8JP7 - chains A and E of the 8 polymer chains in the assembly; structure by electron microscopy, 3.51 A resolution.

[Chain A (and E)]
Molecule: Protein ERGIC-53
Organism: Homo sapiens
Notes: chain E of this document is another copy of the same molecule, construct and numbering; everything in this record applies to it too
UniProt: P49257 (LMAN1_HUMAN); numbering as in UniProt (aligned over 1-510)
Amino-acid sequence (522 residues; each row starts with the number of its first residue):
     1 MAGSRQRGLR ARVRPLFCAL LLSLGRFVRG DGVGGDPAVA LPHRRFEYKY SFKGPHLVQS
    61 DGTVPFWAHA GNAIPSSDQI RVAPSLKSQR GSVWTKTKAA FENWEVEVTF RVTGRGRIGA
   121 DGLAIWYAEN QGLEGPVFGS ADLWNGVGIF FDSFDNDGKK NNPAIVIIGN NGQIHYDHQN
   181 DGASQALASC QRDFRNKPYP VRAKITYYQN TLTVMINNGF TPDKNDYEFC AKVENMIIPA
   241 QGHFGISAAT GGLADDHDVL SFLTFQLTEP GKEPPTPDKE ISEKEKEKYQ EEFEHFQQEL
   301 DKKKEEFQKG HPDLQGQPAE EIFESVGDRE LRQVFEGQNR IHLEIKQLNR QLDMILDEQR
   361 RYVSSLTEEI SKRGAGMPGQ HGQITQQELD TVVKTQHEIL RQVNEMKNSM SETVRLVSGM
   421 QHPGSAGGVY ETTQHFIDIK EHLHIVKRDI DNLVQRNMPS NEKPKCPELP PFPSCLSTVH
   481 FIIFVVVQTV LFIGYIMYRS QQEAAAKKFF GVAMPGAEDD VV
Unresolved in the structure: 1-41, 367-522
Construct notes: expression tag (511-522)
UniProt features mapped onto this chain:
  - region: Arg499 to Phe510 (Mediates interaction with RAB3GAP1, RAB3GAP2 and UBXN6)
  - motif: Phe509, Phe510 (ER export motif)
  - binding site (a carbohydrate): Ser88, Asp121, Asn156, His178, Gly251 to Leu253
  - binding site (Ca(2+)): Asp152, Phe154, Asn156, Asp181
  - site: Gln501 (Required for ER export)
  - modified residue: Ser425 (Phosphoserine)
  - natural variant: Trp67 (W67S: In F5F8D1)
Cystine bridges: Cys190-Cys230
Metal / ion sites: Ca2+ site 1: Asp152, Phe154, Asn156, Asp181; Ca2+ site 2: Asp155, Asp157, Asn161, Asn162, Asp181

[Interface between chain A and chain E]
Residue-residue contacts (9; chain A residue first):
  Lys159(A) - Thr221(E)
  Cys190(A) - Glu228(E)
  Gln191(A) - Glu228(E)  hydrogen bond (backbone-side chain)
  Arg192(A) - Arg192(E)
  Thr221(A) - Lys159(E)
  Glu228(A) - Cys190(E)
  Glu228(A) - Gln191(E)  hydrogen bond (side chain-backbone)
  Phe229(A) - Phe229(E)  hydrophobic
  Leu331(A) - Leu331(E)  hydrophobic
Other interface residues (no listed pair), chain A (14 interface residues in all): Arg117, Lys160, Phe220, Asp328, Glu330, Val334
Other interface residues (no listed pair), chain E (13 interface residues in all): Arg117, Lys160, Phe220, Asp328, Val334

[Overview]
The interface between chain A and chain E involves 14 residues on one side and 13 on the other, with 2
hydrogen bonds. Its one hydrogen-bonded contact is Gln191(A)-Glu228(E). From UniProt: 7 carbohydrate-binding
residues and 4 Ca2+-binding residues on chain A.
Both chains are Protein ERGIC-53 (Homo sapiens). Entry 8JP7 (Cryo-EM structure of the head region of
full-length ERGIC-53 with MCFD2 (Substate B)) was determined by electron microscopy (same publication as 8JP4,
8JP5, 8JP6, 8JP8, 8JP9 and 8JPG).
